PDB entry 5KU0 | electron microscopy, 5.30 A resolution (low resolution: residue-level contacts below are approximate; hydrogen-bond / salt-bridge calls are withheld) | chains 3 and 7 of the 4 polymer chains in the assembly

# Chain 3
Name: VP3
Organism: Poliovirus type 1 (strain Mahoney)
UniProtKB: P03300 (POLG_POL1M); residues 1-231 here correspond to UniProt positions 342-572 (UniProt number = residue number + 341)
Chain sequence (231 residues; row label = number of the first residue in the row):
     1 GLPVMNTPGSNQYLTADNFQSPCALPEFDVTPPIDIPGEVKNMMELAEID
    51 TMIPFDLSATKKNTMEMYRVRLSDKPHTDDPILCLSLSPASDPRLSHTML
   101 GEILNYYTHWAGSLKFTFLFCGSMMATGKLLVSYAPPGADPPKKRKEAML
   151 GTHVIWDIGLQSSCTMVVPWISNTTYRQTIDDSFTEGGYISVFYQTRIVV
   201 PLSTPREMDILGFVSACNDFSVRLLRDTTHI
Differences from the reference sequence: conflict Ser-123 (Phe464 in P03300)
What the authors report for this chain:
  - conformationally variable residues (loop rearrangement): Asp-182 to Phe-184

# Chain 7
Name: Vhh 17B
Organism: Camelus dromedarius
Notes: antibody fragment or engineered binder
Chain sequence (124 residues; row label = number of the first residue in the row):
     1 QVQLQESGGGLVQPGGSLTLSCAASGYAVSRYSMGWFRQAPGKENEGVAA
    51 IDSSGVGTTYADSVKGRFTISRDNAKDTVYLRMNSLKPEDTAIYYCASGF
   101 GLSLSRYTYAYWGQGTQVTVSSHH
Disulfide bonds: Cys-22/Cys-96

# Interface between chain 3 and chain 7
Pairs across the interface (38; chain 3 residue first):
  Asp-56(3) / Arg-106(7)
  Asp-56(3) / Tyr-107(7)
  Leu-57(3) / Trp-112(7)
  Ser-58(3) / Arg-106(7)
  Ser-58(3) / Trp-112(7)
  Ala-59(3) / Tyr-95(7)
  Ala-59(3) / Trp-112(7)
  Thr-60(3) / Asn-45(7)
  Arg-69(3) / Tyr-107(7)
  Val-70(3) / Tyr-107(7)
  Arg-71(3) / Glu-44(7)
  Arg-71(3) / Tyr-107(7)
  Asp-80(3) / Gly-101(7)
  Asp-80(3) / Leu-102(7)
  Asp-80(3) / Ser-103(7)
  Asp-80(3) / Leu-104(7)
  Asp-80(3) / Ser-105(7)
  Pro-81(3) / Gly-101(7)
  Pro-81(3) / Ser-105(7)
  Ile-82(3) / Tyr-107(7)
  Leu-83(3) / Thr-108(7)
  Cys-84(3) / Thr-108(7)
  Ser-86(3) / Phe-100(7)
  Ser-91(3) / Tyr-32(7)
  Ser-91(3) / Tyr-111(7)
  Asp-92(3) / Phe-100(7)
  Asp-92(3) / Ala-110(7)
  Pro-93(3) / Ala-110(7)
  Pro-93(3) / Tyr-111(7)
  Arg-94(3) / Phe-100(7)
  Arg-94(3) / Tyr-109(7)
  Pro-141(3) / Phe-100(7)
  Lys-143(3) / Leu-102(7)
  Phe-184(3) / Arg-31(7)
  Phe-184(3) / Tyr-32(7)
  Phe-184(3) / Phe-100(7)
  Glu-186(3) / Arg-31(7)
  Glu-207(3) / Glu-44(7)
Also at the interface, not in a pair above, chain 3 (27 interface residues in all): Phe-55, Asp-181, Ser-183, Tyr-189
Also at the interface, not in a pair above, chain 7 (20 interface residues in all): Gly-26, Gly-113
From the paper, about this interface:
  - epitope / paratope residues, chain 3: Asp-56(3), Val-70(3), Asp-80(3), Leu-83(3), Cys-84(3), Ser-86(3), Pro-93(3), Pro-141(3), Lys-143(3), Asp-181(3), Ser-183(3), Phe-184(3), Glu-186(3)
  - epitope / paratope residues, chain 7: Arg-31(7), Tyr-32(7), Phe-100(7), Leu-102(7), Ser-103(7), Ser-105(7), Tyr-107(7), Thr-108(7)

# Overview
27 residues of chain 3 and 20 residues of chain 7 are in contact. From the paper: epitope/paratope residues
Asp-56(3), Val-70(3) and Arg-31(7) among others; conformational variability at Asp-182(3).
Here chain 3 is VP3 (Poliovirus type 1 (strain Mahoney)) and chain 7 is Vhh 17B (Camelus dromedarius). Entry
5KU0 (expanded poliovirus in complex with VHH 17B) was determined by electron microscopy, deposited together
with 5KTZ, 5KU2 and 5KWL.
